PDB entry 8HDZ | electron microscopy, 3.05 A resolution | chains A and B of the 3 polymer chains in the assembly

Chain A:
Molecule: F8 DNA polymerase
From: Monkeypox virus
Notes: EC 2.7.7.7
UniProt: Q5IXW8 (Q5IXW8_MONPV); numbering as in UniProt (aligned over 1-1006)
Sequence (1029 residues; each row starts with the number of its first residue; numbers below 1 keep their minus sign (Met-22 is residue -22)):
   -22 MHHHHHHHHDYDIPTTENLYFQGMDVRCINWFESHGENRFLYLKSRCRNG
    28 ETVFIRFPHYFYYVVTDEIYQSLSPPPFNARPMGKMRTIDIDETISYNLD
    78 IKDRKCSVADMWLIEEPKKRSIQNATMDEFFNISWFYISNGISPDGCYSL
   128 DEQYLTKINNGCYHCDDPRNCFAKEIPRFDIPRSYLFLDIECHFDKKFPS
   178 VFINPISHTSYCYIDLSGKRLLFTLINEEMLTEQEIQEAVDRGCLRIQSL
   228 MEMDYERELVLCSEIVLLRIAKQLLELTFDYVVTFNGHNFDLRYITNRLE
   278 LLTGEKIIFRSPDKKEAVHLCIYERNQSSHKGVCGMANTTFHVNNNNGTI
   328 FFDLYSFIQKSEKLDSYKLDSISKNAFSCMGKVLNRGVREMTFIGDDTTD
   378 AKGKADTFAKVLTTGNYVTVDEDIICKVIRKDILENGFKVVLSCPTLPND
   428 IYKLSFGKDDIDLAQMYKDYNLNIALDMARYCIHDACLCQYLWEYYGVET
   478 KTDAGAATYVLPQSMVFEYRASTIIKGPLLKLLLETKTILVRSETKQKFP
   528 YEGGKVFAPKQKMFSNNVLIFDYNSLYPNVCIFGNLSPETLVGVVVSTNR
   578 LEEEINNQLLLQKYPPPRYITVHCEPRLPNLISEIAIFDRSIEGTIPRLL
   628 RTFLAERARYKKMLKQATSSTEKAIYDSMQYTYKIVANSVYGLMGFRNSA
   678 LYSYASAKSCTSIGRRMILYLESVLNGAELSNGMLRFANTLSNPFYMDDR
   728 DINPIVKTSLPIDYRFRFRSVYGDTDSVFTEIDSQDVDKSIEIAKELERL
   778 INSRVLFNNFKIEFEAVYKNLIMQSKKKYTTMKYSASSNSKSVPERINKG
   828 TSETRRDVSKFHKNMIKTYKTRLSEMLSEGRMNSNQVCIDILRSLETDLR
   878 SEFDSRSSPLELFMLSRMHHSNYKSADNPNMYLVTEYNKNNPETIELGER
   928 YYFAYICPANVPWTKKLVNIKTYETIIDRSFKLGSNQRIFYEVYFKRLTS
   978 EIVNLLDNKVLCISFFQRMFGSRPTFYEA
Not modelled in the structure: -22 to 0, 814-1006
Differences from the reference sequence: initiating methionine (-22); expression tag (-21 to 0); engineered mutation Phe108 (Leu in Q5IXW8), Leu411 (Trp in Q5IXW8)

Chain B:
Molecule: E4 uracil-DNA glycosylase
From: Monkeypox virus
Notes: EC 3.2.2.27
UniProt: Q5IXS4 (Q5IXS4_MONPV); residue numbers follow UniProt; this construct covers 1-218
Sequence (241 residues; each row starts with the number of its first residue; numbers below 1 keep their minus sign (Met-22 is residue -22)):
   -22 MHHHHHHDYDIPTTENLYFQGASMNSVTISHAPYTITYHDDWEPVMSQLV
    28 EFYNEVASWLLRDETSPIPDKFFIQLKQPLRNKRVCVCGIDPYPKDGTGV
    78 PFESPNFTKKSIKEIASSISRLTGVIDYKGYNLNIIDGVIPWNYYLSCKL
   128 GETKSHAIYWDKISKLLLQHITKHVSVLYCLGKTDFSNIRAKLESPVTTI
   178 VGYHPAARDHQFEKDRSFEIINVLLELDNKTPINWAQGFIY
Not modelled in the structure: -22 to 0
Differences from the reference sequence: initiating methionine (-22); expression tag (-21 to 0)

Chain A / chain B interface:
Residue-residue contacts (9; chain A residue first):
  Phe179(A) with Glu32(B); Val33(B), hydrophobic; Ile135(B), hydrophobic
  Ile180(A) with Glu32(B)
  Glu277(A) with Ile135(B)
  Leu278(A) with Trp36(B), hydrophobic; Arg39(B); Tyr136(B), hydrophobic
  Leu279(A) with Trp36(B), hydrophobic

Summary:
5 residues of chain A and 6 residues of chain B are in contact.
Chain A is F8 DNA polymerase and chain B is E4 uracil-DNA glycosylase, both from Monkeypox virus; the
structure, Monkeypox virus DNA replication holoenzyme F8, A22 and E4 complex in an apo form, was determined by
electron microscopy together with 8HPA and 8HOY from the same study.
